8AJ5 - chain AAA; structure by X-ray diffraction, 1.31 A resolution.

[Chain AAA]
Molecule: Lysozyme
Organism: Gallus gallus
UniProtKB: P00698 (LYSC_CHICK); residues 1-129 here correspond to UniProt positions 19-147 (UniProt number = residue number + 18)
Chain sequence (129 residues; numbered 1 to 129; the number before each row is that of its first residue):
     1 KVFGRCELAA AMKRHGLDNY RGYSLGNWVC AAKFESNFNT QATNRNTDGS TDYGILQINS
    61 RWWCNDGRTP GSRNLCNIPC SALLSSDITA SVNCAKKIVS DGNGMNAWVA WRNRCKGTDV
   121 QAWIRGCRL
Disulfide bonds: C6-C127, C30-C115, C64-C80, C76-C94
Metal / ion sites: vanadate ion site 1 near E35 (its only coordinating residue here); vanadate ion site 2 near D48 (its only coordinating residue here); Na+: S60, C64, S72, R73 (together with nitrate ion); vanadate ion site 3 near D87 (its only coordinating residue here); oxovanadium(2+) V: D119 (together with nitrate ion); bis(oxidanyl)vanadium V near L129 (its only coordinating residue here)
Residues lining bound ligands:
  - bis(oxidanyl)vanadium (VVB): A10, R14, L129
  - oxovanadium(2+) (VVO): D119, Q121, R125
Swiss-Prot annotation at these positions:
  - active site: E35, D52
  - binding site (substrate): D101
What the authors report for this chain:
  - vanadate ion coordination: E35, D48, D87
  - binding site for vanadate ion: R14, H15, N46, S50, D52, Q57, N59, R61, A107, V109, A110
  - oxovanadium(2+) coordination: D119
  - binding site for oxovanadium(2+): R125
  - bis(oxidanyl)vanadium coordination: L129

[Overview]
Chain AAA binds oxovanadium(2+) and bis(oxidanyl)vanadium. S60, C64, S72 and R73 form the Na+ site. UniProt
lists active-site residues E35 and D52 and substrate-binding residue D101. From the paper: a binding site for
vanadate ion at R14, H15 and N46 among others; a binding site for oxovanadium(2+) at R125.
Chain AAA is Lysozyme (Gallus gallus); the structure, X-ray structure of lysozyme obtained upon reaction with
[VIVO(malt)2] (Structure B), was determined by X-ray diffraction, deposited together with 8AJ3 and 8AJ4.
